Entry 8DOW (electron microscopy, 3.69 A resolution); this record covers chains A and C of the 12 polymer chains in the assembly.

== Chain A ==
Protein: Envelope glycoprotein gp120
From: Human immunodeficiency virus 1
UniProt: A0A1W6IPB2 (A0A1W6IPB2_9HIV1); the construct lacks a stretch of the UniProt sequence and is renumbered around it, so the offset changes along the chain: 34-139 = UniProt 30-135; 148-309 = UniProt 136-297; 312-321 = UniProt 298-307; 322-358 = UniProt 309-345; 3 more segments
Amino-acid sequence (463 residues; row label = number of the first residue in the row; note: 13 numbers in that range are skipped by the numbering (no residue carries them; nothing is unmodelled there)):
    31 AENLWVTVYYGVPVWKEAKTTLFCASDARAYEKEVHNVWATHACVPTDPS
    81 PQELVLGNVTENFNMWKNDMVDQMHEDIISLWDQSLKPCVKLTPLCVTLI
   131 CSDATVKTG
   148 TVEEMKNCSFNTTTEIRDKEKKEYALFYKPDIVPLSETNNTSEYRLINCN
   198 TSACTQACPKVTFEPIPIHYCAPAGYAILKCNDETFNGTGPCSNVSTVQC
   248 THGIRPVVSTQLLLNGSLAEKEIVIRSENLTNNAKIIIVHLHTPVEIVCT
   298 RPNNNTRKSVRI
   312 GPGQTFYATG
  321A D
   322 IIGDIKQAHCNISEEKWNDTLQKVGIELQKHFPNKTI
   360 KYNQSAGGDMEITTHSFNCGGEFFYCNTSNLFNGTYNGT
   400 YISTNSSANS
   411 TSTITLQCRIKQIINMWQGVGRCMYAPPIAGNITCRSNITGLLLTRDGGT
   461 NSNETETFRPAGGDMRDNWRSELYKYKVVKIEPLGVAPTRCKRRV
Unresolved in the structure: 31
Disulfides: Cys-54/Cys-74, Cys-119/Cys-205, Cys-126/Cys-196, Cys-131/Cys-155, Cys-201/Cys-433, Cys-218/Cys-247, Cys-228/Cys-239, Cys-296/Cys-331, Cys-378/Cys-445, Cys-385/Cys-418
Covalent attachments: N-acetylglucosamine (NAG) linked to Asn-154, Asn-197, Asn-234, Asn-262, Asn-301, Asn-355, Asn-362, Asn-386, Asn-442, Asn-448; glycan linked to Asn-332
Differences from the reference sequence: expression tag (31-33); conflict Asp-133 (Asn129 in A0A1W6IPB2), Thr-138 (Asn134 in A0A1W6IPB2), Cys-201 (Val189 in A0A1W6IPB2), Cys-433 (Ala417 in A0A1W6IPB2), Lys-490 (Glu474 in A0A1W6IPB2), Glu-492 (Gln476 in A0A1W6IPB2), Val-496 (Ile480 in A0A1W6IPB2), Arg-500 (Gly484 in A0A1W6IPB2), Cys-501 (Ala485 in A0A1W6IPB2)

== Chain C ==
Protein: DH1030.1 Fab Heavy chain
From: Macaca mulatta
Notes: antibody fragment or engineered binder
Amino-acid sequence (230 residues; numbered 1 to 230; the number before each row is that of its first residue):
     1 EVQLAESGGGLTKPGGSLRLSCAASGFTFSDFYMDWVRQTPGKGLEWVSR
    51 INNDGRNKWYADSVRGRFTVSRENAKNTLYLQMDSLRAEDTAVYYCARDR
   101 PVYRYWSGGYHLDPWGQGVVVTVSSASTKGPSVFPLAPSSRSTSESTAAL
   151 GCLVKDYFPEPVTVSWNSGSLTSGVHTFPAVLQSSGLYSLSSVVTVPSSS
   201 LGTQTYVCNVNHKPSNTKVDKRVEIKTCGG
Unresolved in the structure: 226-230
Disulfides: Cys-22/Cys-96, Cys-152/Cys-208

== How chain A and chain C interact ==
Residue-residue contacts (15):
  Thr-135(A) with Asp-54(C); Arg-56(C)
  Thr-148(A) with Arg-104(C)
  Ile-322(A) with Arg-56(C)
  Gly-324(A) with Arg-56(C), hydrogen bond (backbone-side chain)
  Asp-325(A) with Tyr-33(C), hydrogen bond; Arg-100(C), salt bridge; Ser-107(C)
  Ile-326(A) with Arg-56(C)
  Lys-327(A) with Arg-104(C); Ser-107(C), hydrogen bond
  Gln-328(A) with Arg-104(C), hydrogen bond
  His-330(A) with Tyr-105(C)
  Thr-415(A) with Tyr-105(C)
  Gln-417(A) with Tyr-105(C), hydrogen bond
Also at the interface, not in a pair above, chain A (12 interface residues in all): Pro-299
Also at the interface, not in a pair above, chain C (12 interface residues in all): Asn-52, Asn-57, Val-102, Tyr-103, Trp-106

== Summary ==
The chain A/chain C interface involves 12 residues from each chain, with 5 hydrogen bonds and 1 salt bridge.
Polar contacts include Asp-325(A)/Arg-100(C), Gly-324(A)/Arg-56(C) and Asp-325(A)/Tyr-33(C).
Chain A is Envelope glycoprotein gp120 (Human immunodeficiency virus 1) and chain C is DH1030.1 Fab Heavy
chain (Macaca mulatta); the structure, Cryo-EM structure of HIV-1 Env(CH848 10.17 DS.SOSIP_DT) in complex with
DH1030.1 Fab, was determined by electron microscopy.
